PDB entry 9ESY | X-ray diffraction, 2.39 A resolution | chains A and B

Chain A:
Name: Cyclin-dependent kinase 2
Organism: Homo sapiens
Notes: EC 2.7.11.22
UniProt: P24941 (CDK2_HUMAN); numbering as in UniProt (aligned over 1-298)
Chain sequence (302 residues; row label = number of the first residue in the row; numbers below 1 keep their minus sign (Gly-3 is residue -3)):
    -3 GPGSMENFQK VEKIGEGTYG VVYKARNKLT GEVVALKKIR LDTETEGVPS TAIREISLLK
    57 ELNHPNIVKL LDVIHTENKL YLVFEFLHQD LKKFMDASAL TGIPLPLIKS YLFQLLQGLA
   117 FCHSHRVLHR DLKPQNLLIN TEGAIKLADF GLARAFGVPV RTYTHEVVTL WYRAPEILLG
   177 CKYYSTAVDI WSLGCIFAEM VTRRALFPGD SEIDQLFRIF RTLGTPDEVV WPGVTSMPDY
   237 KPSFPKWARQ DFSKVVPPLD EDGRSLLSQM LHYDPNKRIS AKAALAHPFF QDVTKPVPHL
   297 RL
Disordered / not traced: -3, 297-298
Construct notes: expression tag (-3 to 0)
Modified residues: Thr160 (phosphothreonine; TPO)
Residues lining bound ligands:
  - 4-bromanyl-1,8-naphthyridine (HH8), molecule 1: Ile10, Gly11, Val18, Ala31, Lys33, Val64, Phe80, Glu81, Phe82, Leu83, Leu134
  - 4-bromanyl-1,8-naphthyridine (HH8), molecule 2: Phe109, Leu281, Ala282, His283, Pro284, Phe286, Gln287, Val289
UniProt features mapped onto this chain:
  - active site: Asp127 (Proton acceptor)
  - binding site (ATP): Ile10 to Val18, Lys33, Glu81 to Leu83, Asp86, Lys129 to Asn132, Asp145
  - binding site (Mg(2+)): Asn132, Asp145
  - site (CDK7 binding): Lys9, Lys88, Lys89, Leu166
  - modified residue: Met1 (N-acetylmethionine), Lys6 (N6-acetyllysine), Thr14 (Phosphothreonine), Tyr15 (Phosphotyrosine), Tyr19 (Phosphotyrosine), Thr160 (Phosphothreonine)
  - natural variant: Pro45 (P45L: In a glioblastoma multiforme sample)
  - mutagenesis: Lys9 (K9F: Reduced phosphorylation by CAK), Thr14 (T14A: 2-fold increase in activity), Tyr15 (Y15F: 2-fold increase in activity), Lys88 to Lys89 (Reduced phosphorylation by CAK), Thr160 (T160A: Abolishes activity), Leu166 (L166R: Reduced phosphorylation by CAK and reduced kinase activity)

Chain B:
Name: Cyclin-A2
Organism: Bos taurus
UniProt: P30274 (CCNA2_BOVIN); residues 172-432 here correspond to UniProt positions 170-430 (UniProt number = residue number - 2)
Chain sequence (268 residues; row label = number of the first residue in the row):
   171 GVNEVPDYHE DIHTYLREME VKCKPKVGYM KKQPDITNSM RAILVDWLVE VGEEYKLQNE
   231 TLHLAVNYID RFLSSMSVLR GKLQLVGTAA MLLASKFEEI YPPEVAEFVY ITDDTYTKKQ
   291 VLRMEHLVLK VLAFDLAAPT INQFLTQYFL HQQPANCKVE SLAMFLGELS LIDADPYLKY
   351 LPSVIAAAAF HLALYTVTGQ SWPESLVQKT GYTLETLKPC LLDLHQTYLR APQHAQQSIR
   411 EKYKNSKYHG VSLLNPPETL NVHHHHHH
Disordered / not traced: 433-438
Construct notes: expression tag (171, 433-438)
Residues lining bound ligands: 4-bromanyl-1,8-naphthyridine (HH8): His179, Glu180, His321, Ser375, Gln378, Lys379

How chain A and chain B interact:
Contacting residue pairs (75):
  Thr41(A) with Lys288(B), hydrogen bond (backbone-side chain)
  Glu42(A) with Lys266(B), hydrogen bond (backbone-side chain); Glu274(B); Val275(B), hydrogen bond (side chain-backbone)
  Gly43(A) with Lys266(B); Leu292(B); Glu295(B)
  Val44(A) with Lys266(B), hydrogen bond (backbone-side chain); Glu295(B), hydrogen bond (backbone-side chain); Leu299(B), hydrophobic
  Ser46(A) with Lys266(B)
  Ile49(A) with Leu263(B), hydrophobic; Lys266(B); Leu306(B), hydrophobic
  Arg50(A) with Lys266(B); Phe267(B), hydrogen bond (side chain-backbone); Glu269(B)
  Ile52(A) with Phe304(B), hydrophobic
  Ser53(A) with Phe267(B); Phe304(B); Leu306(B)
  Lys56(A) with Ala303(B), hydrogen bond (side chain-backbone)
  Glu57(A) with Tyr185(B), hydrogen bond; Met189(B); Ala307(B)
  Val69(A) with Phe304(B), hydrophobic
  His71(A) with His296(B), hydrogen bond; Phe304(B)
  Thr72(A) with His296(B), hydrogen bond (backbone-side chain)
  Ala116(A) with Tyr178(B)
  His119(A) with Tyr178(B); Ile182(B)
  Ser120(A) with Tyr178(B); Asp181(B), hydrogen bond; Ile182(B)
  His121(A) with Tyr185(B)
  Arg122(A) with Ile182(B); Tyr185(B); Ala307(B), hydrogen bond (side chain-backbone)
  Arg150(A) with Glu268(B), salt bridge; Ile270(B)
  Ala151(A) with Phe267(B), hydrophobic
  Phe152(A) with Val175(B), hydrophobic; Ile182(B), hydrophobic
  Val154(A) with Glu174(B); Val175(B), hydrophobic; Ile182(B), hydrophobic; Thr316(B), hydrogen bond (backbone-side chain); Gln317(B)
  Pro155(A) with Asn173(B); Thr316(B); Leu320(B)
  Val156(A) with Asn173(B), hydrogen bond (backbone-backbone)
  Arg157(A) with Gln228(B); Glu230(B); Glu268(B), salt bridge
  Thr158(A) with Ile270(B)
  Tyr159(A) with Ile270(B)
  Thr160(A) with Glu269(B); Ile270(B)
  Tyr179(A) with Asn173(B)
  Ser181(A) with Val172(B), hydrogen bond (side chain-backbone); Asn173(B); Val175(B)
  Thr182(A) with Val172(B); Val175(B)
  Pro271(A) with Val172(B)
  Asn272(A) with Gly171(B); Val172(B), hydrogen bond (side chain-backbone)
  Ser276(A) with Asp177(B), hydrogen bond; Tyr178(B)
  Ala277(A) with Tyr178(B), hydrogen bond (backbone-side chain)
  Lys278(A) with Asp177(B), hydrogen bond (side chain-backbone); Tyr178(B), hydrogen bond (backbone-side chain); Asp181(B), salt bridge
Other interface residues (no listed pair), chain A (43 interface residues in all): Leu54, Glu73, Leu76, Tyr180, Ala183, Ala279
Other interface residues (no listed pair), chain B (37 interface residues in all): His179, Leu186, Lys300, Gln313

In short:
Chain A and chain B form an interface of 43 and 37 residues respectively, with 20 hydrogen bonds and 3 salt
bridges. Polar pairs include Arg150(A)-Glu268(B), Arg157(A)-Glu268(B) and Lys278(A)-Asp181(B). Chain A binds
4-bromanyl-1,8-naphthyridine. Bound to chain B: 4-bromanyl-1,8-naphthyridine.
Chain A is Cyclin-dependent kinase 2 (Homo sapiens) and chain B is Cyclin-A2 (Bos taurus); the structure,
CDK2-cyclin A in complex with FragLite 16, was determined by X-ray diffraction, deposited together with 9ESJ,
9ESK, 9ESL, 9ESN, 9ESO, 9ESP and 21 further entries.
